PDB entry 9B9Q | electron microscopy, 3.14 A resolution | chains B and C of the 6 polymer chains in the assembly

Chain B (and C):
Name: Type 1 encapsulin shell protein EncA
Source organism: Myxococcus xanthus DK 1622
Notes: chain C of this document is another copy of the same molecule, construct and numbering; everything in this record applies to it too
UniProt: Q1D6H4 (ENCAP_MYXXD); aligned to UniProt positions 1-281 over residues 1-281 (the alignment contains insertions or deletions, so no single offset holds)
Chain sequence (281 residues; numbered 1 to 281; the number before each row is that of its first residue):
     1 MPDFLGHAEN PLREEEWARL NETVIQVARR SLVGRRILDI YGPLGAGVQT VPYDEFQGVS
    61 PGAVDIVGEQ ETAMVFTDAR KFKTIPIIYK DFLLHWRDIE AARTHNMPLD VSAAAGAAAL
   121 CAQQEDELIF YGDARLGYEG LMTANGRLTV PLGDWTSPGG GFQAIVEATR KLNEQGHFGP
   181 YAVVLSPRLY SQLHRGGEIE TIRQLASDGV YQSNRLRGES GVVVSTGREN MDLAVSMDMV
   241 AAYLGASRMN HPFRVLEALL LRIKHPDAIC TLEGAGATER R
Disordered / not traced: 1, 274-281
Sequence notes: engineered mutation Gly196 (Ile in Q1D6H4), Gly197 (Tyr in Q1D6H4)

Interface between chain B and chain C:
Residue-residue contacts (6):
  Gln49(B) - Arg80(C)
  Gln49(B) - Phe82(C)
  Thr50(B) - Thr50(C)  hydrogen bond
  Thr50(B) - Phe82(C)
  Phe82(B) - Gln49(C)
  Phe82(B) - Thr50(C)
Other interface residues (no listed pair), chain B (5 interface residues in all): Arg80, Thr84
Other interface residues (no listed pair), chain C (5 interface residues in all): Thr84

Summary:
The chain B/chain C interface involves 5 residues from each chain, with 1 hydrogen bond. The hydrogen-bonded
pair is Thr50(B)-Thr50(C).
Both chains are Type 1 encapsulin shell protein EncA (Myxococcus xanthus DK 1622). Entry 9B9Q (Cargo-loaded
Myxococcus xanthus EncA encapsulin engineered pore mutant with T=3 icosahedral symmetry) was determined by
electron microscopy (same publication as 9BC8 and 9B9I).
